PDB entry 1EYS | X-ray diffraction, 2.20 A resolution | chains L and H of the 4 polymer chains in the assembly

[Chain L]
Molecule: Photosynthetic reaction center
From: Thermochromatium tepidum
Notes: fragment: l subunit
Chain sequence (280 residues; row label = number of the first residue in the row):
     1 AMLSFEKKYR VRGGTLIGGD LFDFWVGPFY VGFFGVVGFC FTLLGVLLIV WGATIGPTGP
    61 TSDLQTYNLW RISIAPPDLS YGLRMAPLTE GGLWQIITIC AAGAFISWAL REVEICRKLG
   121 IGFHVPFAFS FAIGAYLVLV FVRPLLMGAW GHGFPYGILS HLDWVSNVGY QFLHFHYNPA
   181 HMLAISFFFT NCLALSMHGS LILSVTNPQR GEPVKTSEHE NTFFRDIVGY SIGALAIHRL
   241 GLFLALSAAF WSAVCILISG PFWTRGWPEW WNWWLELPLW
Metal / ion sites: bacteriochlorophyll a Mg site 1 near His161 (its only coordinating residue here); bacteriochlorophyll a Mg site 2 near His181 (its only coordinating residue here); Fe ion: His198, His238 (shared with 3 residues of chain M)
Ligand contacts:
  - bacteriochlorophyll a (BCL), molecule 1: Val46, Ile49, Phe105, Tyr136, Leu139, Phe154, Ile158, Leu159, His161, Leu162, Val165
  - bacteriochlorophyll a (BCL), molecule 2: Phe105, Ala132, Ile133, Ala135, Tyr136, Leu139, Trp164, Val165, Ser166, Val168, Gly169, Tyr170, Phe175, His176, His181, Ala184, Ile185, Phe188, Phe189, Ser252, Ala253, Cys255, Ile256
  - bacteriochlorophyll a (BCL), molecule 3: Val165, Tyr170, His176, Phe189
  - bacteriochlorophyll a (BCL), molecule 4: His176, Met182, Ile185, Ser186, Phe189, Thr190, Leu193, Val228
  - 2-O-octyl-beta-D-glucopyranose (BGL), molecule 1: Asn68, Leu69, Trp70, Ile158
  - 2-O-octyl-beta-D-glucopyranose (BGL), molecule 2: Met182, Leu183, Ser186
  - bacteriopheophytin a (BPH), molecule 1: Phe41, Thr42, Gly45, Ile49, Ile97, Cys100, Ala101, Ala104, Phe105, Trp108, Glu112, Val125, Ala128, Phe129, Phe131, Ala132, Tyr136, Phe154, Tyr156, Gly157, Ile158, His161, Phe188, Ala245, Leu246, Ala249
  - bacteriopheophytin a (BPH), molecule 2: Phe189, Cys192, Leu193, Ser196, Met197, Ile227, Val228
  - menaquinone 8 (MQ8): Val26, Phe29, Tyr30, Val31, Gly35, Gly38, Phe39, Thr42, Trp108, Arg111

[Chain H]
Molecule: Photosynthetic reaction center
From: Thermochromatium tepidum
Notes: fragment: h subunit
UniProt: Q93RD8 (Q93RD8_THETI); residues 5-259 here correspond to UniProt positions 1-255 (UniProt number = residue number - 4)
Chain sequence (259 residues; row label = number of the first residue in the row):
     1 MPAGITHYID AAQITIWAFW LFFFGLIIYL RREDKREGYP LDSNRTERSG GRYKVVGFPD
    61 LPDPKTFVLP HNGGTVVAPR VEAPVAVNAT PFSPAPGSPL VPNGDPMLSG FGPAASPDRP
   121 KHCDLTFEGL PKIVPMRVAK EFSIAEGDPD PRGMTVVGLD GEVAGTVSDV WVDRSEPQIR
   181 YLEVEVAANK KKVLLPIGFS RFDKKARKVK VDAIKAAHFA NVPTLSNPDQ VTLYEEDKVC
   241 AYYAGGKLYA TAERAGPLL
Disordered / not traced: 1-6, 44-58
Ligand contacts:
  - 2-O-octyl-beta-D-glucopyranose (BGL), molecule 1: Gln13, Ile16, Trp17, Trp20
  - 2-O-octyl-beta-D-glucopyranose (BGL), molecule 2: Leu21, Phe22, Gly25, Leu26, Tyr29

[Interface between chain L and chain H]
Residue-residue contacts - 68 pairs, chain L then chain H:
  Ala1(L) with Leu41(H), hydrophobic; Asp42(H)
  Met2(L) with Leu41(H); Asp42(H), hydrogen bond (backbone-backbone)
  Leu3(L) with Gly38(H); Tyr39(H), hydrophobic
  Ser4(L) with Gly38(H), hydrogen bond (backbone-backbone); Glu82(H), hydrogen bond
  Phe5(L) with Gly38(H)
  Lys7(L) with Val87(H); Phe111(H)
  Lys8(L) with Phe111(H); Gly112(H), hydrogen bond (backbone-backbone); Ala115(H)
  Tyr9(L) with Gly112(H); Ala115(H), hydrophobic; Ser116(H); Pro117(H)
  Arg10(L) with Gly97(H); Pro99(H); Leu100(H), hydrogen bond (backbone-backbone); Phe111(H)
  Val11(L) with Pro99(H); Leu100(H); Phe111(H), hydrophobic; Gly112(H); Pro113(H); Leu248(H), hydrophobic; Tyr249(H)
  Arg12(L) with Phe92(H); Pro99(H); Leu100(H), hydrogen bond (backbone-backbone); Val101(H)
  Gly13(L) with Ala255(H)
  Gly14(L) with Leu248(H); Ala255(H), hydrogen bond (backbone-backbone)
  Thr15(L) with Pro257(H)
  Leu16(L) with Pro257(H); Leu258(H), hydrogen bond (backbone-backbone); Leu259(H), hydrogen bond (backbone-backbone)
  Ile17(L) with Leu259(H), hydrophobic
  Gly18(L) with Leu259(H)
  Asp20(L) with Phe92(H)
  Asp23(L) with Pro99(H)
  Phe24(L) with Gly97(H)
  Trp25(L) with Gly97(H), hydrogen bond (backbone-backbone); Pro99(H), hydrophobic
  Arg117(L) with Arg254(H), hydrogen bond (side chain-backbone); Gly256(H), hydrogen bond (side chain-backbone); Leu258(H)
  Lys118(L) with Pro113(H)
  Leu119(L) with Pro113(H)
  Thr206(L) with Phe67(H)
  Asn207(L) with Lys65(H), hydrogen bond
  Pro213(L) with Val68(H); Pro70(H), hydrophobic
  Val214(L) with Phe67(H), hydrophobic; Val68(H), hydrogen bond (backbone-backbone); Pro70(H)
  Ser217(L) with Glu176(H)
  Glu218(L) with Thr126(H); Phe127(H), hydrogen bond (side chain-backbone); Ser175(H), hydrogen bond
  His219(L) with Phe127(H)
  Asn221(L) with Glu176(H), hydrogen bond
  Gly233(L) with Glu176(H)
  Ala234(L) with Glu176(H), hydrogen bond (backbone-side chain)
  Leu235(L) with Glu176(H)
Interface residues without a listed pair, chain L (39 interface residues in all): Gly19, Gly120, Arg210, Thr216
Interface residues without a listed pair, chain H (43 interface residues in all): Glu37, Pro40, Leu69, Pro96, Ser98, Pro102, Arg174, Gln178, Ala244, Lys247

[Overview]
The interface between chain L and chain H involves 39 residues on one side and 43 on the other, with 18
hydrogen bonds. Polar pairs include Ser4(L)-Glu82(H), Arg117(L)-Arg254(H) and Arg117(L)-Gly256(H). Ligands of
chain L: 2-O-octyl-beta-D-glucopyranose, 4 copies of bacteriochlorophyll a, bacteriopheophytin a and
menaquinone 8.
Here chain L is Photosynthetic reaction center and chain H is Photosynthetic reaction center, both from
Thermochromatium tepidum. Entry 1EYS (Crystal structure of photosynthetic reaction center from a thermophilic
bacterium, thermochromatium tepidum) was determined by X-ray diffraction, deposited together with 1EYT.
